3TL6 - chains D and E of the 6 polymer chains in the assembly; structure by X-ray diffraction, 2.65 A resolution.

[Chain D (and E)]
Name: Purine nucleoside phosphorylase
Source organism: Entamoeba histolytica
Notes: EC 2.4.2.1; chain E of this document is another copy of the same molecule, construct and numbering; everything in this record applies to it too
UniProtKB: C4LXG4 (C4LXG4_ENTHI); residue numbers follow UniProt; this construct covers 1-238
Amino-acid sequence (242 residues; each row starts with the number of its first residue; numbers below 1 keep their minus sign (Gly-3 is residue -3)):
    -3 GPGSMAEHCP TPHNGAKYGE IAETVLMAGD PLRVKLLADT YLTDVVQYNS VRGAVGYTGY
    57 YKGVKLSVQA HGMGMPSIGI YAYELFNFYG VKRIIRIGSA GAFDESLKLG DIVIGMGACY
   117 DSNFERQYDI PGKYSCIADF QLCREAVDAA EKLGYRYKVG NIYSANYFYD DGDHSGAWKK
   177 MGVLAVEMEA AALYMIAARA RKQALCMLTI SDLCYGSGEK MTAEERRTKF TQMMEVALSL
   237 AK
Disordered / not traced: -3 to -1, 167-168 (chain E: -3 to 0, 212-225, 238)
Sequence notes: expression tag (-3 to 0)

[Interface between chain D and chain E]
Pairs across the interface - 47 pairs, chain D then chain E:
  His9(D) - Met69(E)
  His9(D) - Phe164(E)
  Asp26(D) - Arg48(E)
  Pro27(D) - Arg48(E)
  Arg48(D) - Asp26(E)  salt bridge
  Arg48(D) - Pro27(E)
  Arg48(D) - Met69(E)
  Met69(D) - His9(E)
  Met69(D) - Arg48(E)
  Met69(D) - Met69(E)
  Met69(D) - Ser73(E)
  Met69(D) - Ile76(E)  hydrophobic
  Met69(D) - Tyr77(E)
  Pro72(D) - Gly70(E)
  Pro72(D) - Pro72(E)
  Pro72(D) - Asn162(E)
  Ser73(D) - Met69(E)
  Ile76(D) - Met69(E)  hydrophobic
  Ile76(D) - Phe164(E)  hydrophobic
  Ile76(D) - Met184(E)  hydrophobic
  Tyr79(D) - Tyr165(E)  hydrophobic
  Glu80(D) - Tyr165(E)  hydrogen bond
  Phe84(D) - Tyr165(E)
  Ser118(D) - Ser118(E)
  Ser118(D) - Asn162(E)
  Asn119(D) - Asn162(E)  hydrogen bond (backbone-side chain)
  Phe120(D) - Asn162(E)
  Phe120(D) - Tyr163(E)  hydrophobic
  Gln123(D) - Tyr163(E)
  Gln123(D) - Tyr165(E)
  Gln123(D) - Asp166(E)
  Gln123(D) - Asp167(E)  hydrogen bond (side chain-backbone)
  Gln123(D) - His170(E)
  Tyr124(D) - Asp167(E)
  Asp125(D) - His170(E)  salt bridge
  Asn162(D) - Pro72(E)
  Asn162(D) - Ser118(E)
  Asn162(D) - Asn119(E)
  Asn162(D) - Phe120(E)
  Tyr163(D) - Phe120(E)  hydrophobic
  Phe164(D) - His9(E)
  Phe164(D) - Ile76(E)  hydrophobic
  Tyr165(D) - Tyr79(E)  hydrophobic
  Tyr165(D) - Glu80(E)  hydrogen bond
  Tyr165(D) - Phe84(E)
  Met184(D) - Ile76(E)  hydrophobic
  Arg195(D) - Asp167(E)  salt bridge
Interface residues without a listed pair, chain D (30 interface residues in all): Thr7, Pro8, Gly25, Leu28, Gly49, Gly70, Arg122
Interface residues without a listed pair, chain E (30 interface residues in all): Thr7, Pro8, Gly25, Ser46, Gly49, Gly168

[Overview]
The chain D/chain E interface involves 30 residues from each chain, with 4 hydrogen bonds and 3 salt bridges.
Polar pairs include Arg48(D)-Asp26(E), Asp125(D)-His170(E) and Arg195(D)-Asp167(E).
Both chains are Purine nucleoside phosphorylase (Entamoeba histolytica). Entry 3TL6 (Crystal structure of
purine nucleoside phosphorylase from Entamoeba histolytica) was determined by X-ray diffraction, deposited
together with 3SDS.
